PDB entry 8QST | electron microscopy, 2.89 A resolution | chains A and B

[Chain A (and B)]
Protein: PTS system glucose-specific EIICB component
Organism: Escherichia coli
Notes: chain B of this document is another copy of the same molecule, construct and numbering; everything in this record applies to it too
UniProtKB: P69786 (PTGCB_ECOLI); residues 1-477 here = UniProt positions 1-477
Chain sequence (499 residues; each row starts with the number of its first residue):
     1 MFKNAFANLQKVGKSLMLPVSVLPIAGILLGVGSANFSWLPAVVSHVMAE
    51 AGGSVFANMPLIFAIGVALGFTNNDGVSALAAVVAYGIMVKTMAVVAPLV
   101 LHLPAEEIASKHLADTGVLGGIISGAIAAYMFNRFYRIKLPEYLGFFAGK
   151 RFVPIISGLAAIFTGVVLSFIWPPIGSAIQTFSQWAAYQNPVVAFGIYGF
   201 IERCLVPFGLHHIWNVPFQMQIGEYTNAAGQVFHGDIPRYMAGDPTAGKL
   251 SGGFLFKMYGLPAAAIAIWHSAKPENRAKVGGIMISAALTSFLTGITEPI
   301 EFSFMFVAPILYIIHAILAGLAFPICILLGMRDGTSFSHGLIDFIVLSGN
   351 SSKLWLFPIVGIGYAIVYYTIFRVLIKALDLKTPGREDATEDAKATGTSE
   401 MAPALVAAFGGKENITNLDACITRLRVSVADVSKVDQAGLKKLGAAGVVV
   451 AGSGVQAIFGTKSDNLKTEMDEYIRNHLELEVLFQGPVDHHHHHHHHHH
Unresolved in the structure: 1-3, 387-499
Sequence notes: expression tag (478-499)
Ligand contacts: beta-D-glucopyranose (BGC): Leu23, Glu202, Arg203, His211, His212, Asn215, Gln219, Lys257, Gly295, Ile296, Thr297, Glu298, Phe337, Ser338
UniProt features mapped onto this chain:
  - active site: Cys421 (Phosphocysteine intermediate)
  - modified residue: Cys421 (Phosphocysteine)
  - mutagenesis: Cys204 (C204S: Destabilizes the protein structure; when associated with S-326), Cys326 (C326S: Destabilizes the protein structure; when associated with S-204), Asp419 (D419A: Still allows binding to Mlc), Cys421 (C421D: Still allows binding to Mlc. Derepression of Mlc targets becomes constitutive, i.e. independent of PTS phosphorylation ...), Ile422 (I422A: Still allows binding to Mlc), Thr423 (T423A: Decreases Mlc binding), Arg424 (R424A/H: Cannot bind Mlc. Destroys the ability of Cys-421 to be phosphorylated in vitro; R424K: Cannot bind Mlc. Cys-421 can be phosphorylated in vitro), Arg426 (R426A: Still allows binding to Mlc. Cys-421 is weakly phosphorylated in vitro), Val449 (V449Q: Interaction with Mlc is hardly detectable), Ala451 (A451F: The complex with Mlc shows much weaker association than the wild-type), Gln456 (Q456A: Decreases Mlc binding. Interaction with Mlc is hardly detectable), Ile458 (I458A: Still allows binding to Mlc)
What the authors report for this chain:
  - conformationally variable residues: Pro173, Pro174
  - self-association interface (contacts with another copy of this molecule); pairs are residue here / residue on that copy: Phe146-Ser286
  - contacts within the chain: Phe56-Phe337 (pi stacking), Val118-Gly209
  - binding site for beta-D-glucopyranose: Glu202, Arg203, His212, Lys257, Thr297, Glu298, Phe337
  - binding site for beta-D-glucopyranose: Gly295, Ser338 (from molecular simulation)

[Chain A / chain B interface]
Residue-residue contacts (77):
  Met17(A) - Arg151(B)
  Leu18(A) - Val77(B)  hydrophobic
  Leu18(A) - Leu80(B)  hydrophobic
  Ser21(A) - Phe146(B)
  Ser21(A) - Phe147(B)
  Ser21(A) - Arg151(B)  hydrogen bond
  Ser21(A) - Ile155(B)
  Val22(A) - Pro154(B)  hydrophobic
  Pro24(A) - Phe147(B)  hydrophobic
  Ile25(A) - Ile155(B)  hydrophobic
  Val43(A) - Leu99(B)  hydrophobic
  His46(A) - Val95(B)
  Val47(A) - Thr92(B)
  Val47(A) - Val95(B)  hydrophobic
  Val47(A) - Val96(B)  hydrophobic
  Val47(A) - Ile162(B)  hydrophobic
  Glu50(A) - Lys91(B)  salt bridge
  Ala51(A) - Ile88(B)  hydrophobic
  Ala51(A) - Ile162(B)  hydrophobic
  Ser54(A) - Gly87(B)
  Ser54(A) - Ile88(B)
  Ser54(A) - Lys91(B)
  Val55(A) - Ile88(B)  hydrophobic
  Leu61(A) - Leu61(B)  hydrophobic
  Ile62(A) - Leu80(B)  hydrophobic
  Ile65(A) - Leu80(B)  hydrophobic
  Ile65(A) - Val83(B)  hydrophobic
  Leu69(A) - Gly76(B)
  Asn74(A) - Asn74(B)
  Asn74(A) - Asp75(B)  hydrogen bond
  Asn74(A) - Gly76(B)
  Asn74(A) - Val77(B)
  Asp75(A) - Asn74(B)
  Gly76(A) - Leu69(B)
  Gly76(A) - Asn74(B)  hydrogen bond (backbone-side chain)
  Val77(A) - Asn74(B)
  Ala79(A) - Ala79(B)  hydrophobic
  Leu80(A) - Leu18(B)  hydrophobic
  Leu80(A) - Ile62(B)  hydrophobic
  Val83(A) - Leu61(B)  hydrophobic
  Val83(A) - Ile65(B)  hydrophobic
  Val84(A) - Val22(B)  hydrophobic
  Gly87(A) - Ser54(B)  hydrogen bond (backbone-side chain)
  Ile88(A) - Ile25(B)  hydrophobic
  Ile88(A) - Ser54(B)  hydrogen bond (backbone-side chain)
  Ile88(A) - Val55(B)  hydrophobic
  Lys91(A) - Glu50(B)
  Lys91(A) - Ser54(B)
  Thr92(A) - Val47(B)
  Val95(A) - Val47(B)  hydrophobic
  Val95(A) - Glu50(B)
  Val96(A) - Val47(B)  hydrophobic
  Leu99(A) - Val43(B)  hydrophobic
  Glu142(A) - Ser286(B)
  Glu142(A) - Thr290(B)
  Tyr143(A) - Leu289(B)  hydrophobic
  Tyr143(A) - Thr290(B)
  Tyr143(A) - Thr294(B)
  Leu144(A) - Thr294(B)
  Phe146(A) - Ile296(B)  hydrophobic
  Phe146(A) - Phe337(B)  hydrophobic
  Arg151(A) - Ser21(B)
  Pro154(A) - Val22(B)  hydrophobic
  Pro154(A) - Ile25(B)
  Ile155(A) - Ile25(B)
  Gly158(A) - Ile25(B)
  Leu159(A) - Ile25(B)
  Ile162(A) - Val47(B)  hydrophobic
  Ile162(A) - Ala51(B)  hydrophobic
  Gly282(A) - Glu142(B)
  Ile285(A) - Tyr143(B)  hydrophobic
  Ser286(A) - Tyr143(B)  hydrogen bond (side chain-backbone)
  Ser286(A) - Leu144(B)
  Ser286(A) - Gly145(B)
  Ser286(A) - Phe146(B)  hydrogen bond (side chain-backbone)
  Thr290(A) - Phe147(B)
  Pro299(A) - Phe146(B)  hydrophobic
Also at the interface, not in a pair above, chain A (55 interface residues in all): Pro19, Val20, Leu29, Asn58, Phe147, Lys150, Ser157, Leu289
Also at the interface, not in a pair above, chain B (51 interface residues in all): Met17, Leu29, Asn58, Val84, Lys150, Leu293, Ile342

[Summary]
The interface between chain A and chain B involves 55 residues on one side and 51 on the other; the contacts
include 7 hydrogen bonds and 1 salt bridge. Polar pairs include Glu50(A)-Lys91(B), Ser21(A)-Arg151(B) and
Asn74(A)-Asp75(B). The paper reports a binding site for beta-D-glucopyranose at Glu202(A), Arg203(A) and
His212(A) among others; conformational variability at Pro173(A) and Pro174(A).
Chain A and chain B are both PTS system glucose-specific EIICB component (Escherichia coli); the structure,
Cryo-EM structure of the glucose-specific PTS transporter IICB from E. coli in the inward- and outward-facing
..., was determined by electron microscopy, deposited together with 8QSR.
